4CHG - chains A and H of the 4 polymer chains in the assembly; structure by X-ray diffraction, 2.10 A resolution.

[Chain A]
Protein: Probable ribonuclease VAPC15
Organism: Mycobacterium tuberculosis
Notes: fragment: vapc15-toxin
UniProt: P64925 (VPC15_MYCTU); numbering as in UniProt (aligned over 1-132)
Amino-acid sequence (133 residues; row label = number of the first residue in the row; numbering starts at 0):
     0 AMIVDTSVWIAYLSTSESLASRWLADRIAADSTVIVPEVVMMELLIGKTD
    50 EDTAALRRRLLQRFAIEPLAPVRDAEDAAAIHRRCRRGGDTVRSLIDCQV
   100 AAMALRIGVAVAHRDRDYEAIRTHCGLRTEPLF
Differences from the reference sequence: expression tag (0)
Modified positions: Mse1, Mse40, Mse41, Mse102 (selenomethionine; parent Met)
Bound ions: Mn2+: D96, D114, D116 (shared with 1 residue of chain G); Mg2+: D96 (shared with 1 residue of chain G)

[Chain H]
Protein: Antitoxin VAPB15
Organism: Mycobacterium tuberculosis
Notes: EC 3.1.-.-; fragment: vapb15-antitoxin
UniProt: Q10848 (VPB15_MYCTU); residue numbers follow UniProt; this construct covers 1-80
Amino-acid sequence (88 residues; numbered 1 to 88; the number before each row is that of its first residue):
     1 MYSGVVSRTNIEIDDELVAAAQRMYRLDSKRSAVDLALRRLVGEPLGRDE
    51 ALALQGSGFDFSNDEIESFSDTDRKLADESLEHHHHHH
Not modelled in the structure: 1-40, 70-88
Differences from the reference sequence: expression tag (81-88)
Bound ions: Mn2+: E67 (shared with 3 residues of chain B); Mg2+: E67 (shared with 1 residue of chain B)

[How chain A and chain H interact]
Contacting residue pairs (7):
  E75(A) - V42(H)
  H81(A) - F69(H)
  R85(A) - D60(H)  salt bridge
  R85(A) - F61(H)
  T90(A) - F69(H)
  V91(A) - F69(H)
  R92(A) - F69(H)
Also at the interface, not in a pair above, chain A (7 interface residues in all): S93

[In short]
Chain A and chain H form an interface of 7 and 4 residues respectively; the contacts include 1 salt bridge.
The salt-bridged pair is R85(A)-D60(H). D96(A), D114(A) and D116(A) form the Mn2+ site.
Chain A is Probable ribonuclease VAPC15 and chain H is Antitoxin VAPB15, both from Mycobacterium tuberculosis;
the structure, Crystal structure of VapBC15 complex from Mycobacterium tuberculosis, was determined by X-ray
diffraction.
